Entry 3H1H (X-ray diffraction, 3.16 A resolution); this record covers chains P and S of the 20 polymer chains in the assembly.

== Chain P ==
Molecule: Cytochrome b
Source organism: Gallus gallus
Notes: EC 1.10.2.2
UniProtKB: P18946 (CYB_CHICK); numbering as in UniProt (aligned over 1-380)
Amino-acid sequence (380 residues; row label = number of the first residue in the row):
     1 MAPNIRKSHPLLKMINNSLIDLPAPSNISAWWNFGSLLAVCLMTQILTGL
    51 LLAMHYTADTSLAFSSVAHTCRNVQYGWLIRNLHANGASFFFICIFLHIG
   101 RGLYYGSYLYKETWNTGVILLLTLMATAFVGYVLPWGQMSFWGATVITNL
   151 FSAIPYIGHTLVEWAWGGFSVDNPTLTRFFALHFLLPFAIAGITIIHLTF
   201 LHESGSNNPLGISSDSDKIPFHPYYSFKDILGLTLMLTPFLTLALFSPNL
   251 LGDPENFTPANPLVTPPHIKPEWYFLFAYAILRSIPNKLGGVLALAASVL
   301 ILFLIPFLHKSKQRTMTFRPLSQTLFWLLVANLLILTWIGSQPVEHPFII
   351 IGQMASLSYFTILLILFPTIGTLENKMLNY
Not modelled in the structure: 1
Swiss-Prot annotation at these positions:
  - binding site (heme b): His84, His98, His183, His197
  - binding site (a ubiquinone): His202
Metal / ion sites: heme Fe site 1: His84, His183; heme Fe site 2: His98, His197
Ligand contacts:
  - heme (HEM), molecule 1: Trp32, Phe34, Gly35, Ser36, Leu38, Ala39, Phe91, Ile95, His98, Ile99, Arg101, Ser107, Tyr108, Tyr110, Thr113, Trp114, Gly117, Val118, Leu120, Leu121, Ile190, Thr194, His197, Leu198, Leu201, Ser206, Asn207
  - heme (HEM), molecule 2: Leu42, Gln45, Ile46, Gly49, Leu50, Leu52, Ala53, Tyr56, Val67, Arg81, His84, Ala85, Ala88, Leu124, Thr127, Ala128, Gly131, Tyr132, Leu134, Pro135, Phe180, His183, Phe184, Pro187, Ile190, Tyr274
  - UQ (Coenzyme Q10, (2Z,6E,10Z,14E,18E,22E,26Z)-isomer): Ser18, Leu19, Leu22, Pro23, Ala24, Ile28, Ser36, Ala39, Leu198, Leu201, His202, Ser206, Phe221, Tyr225, Asp229

== Chain S ==
Molecule: Ubiquinol-cytochrome C reductase complex 14 kDa protein
Source organism: Gallus gallus
Notes: EC 1.10.2.2
Amino-acid sequence (110 residues; row label = number of the first residue in the row):
     1 AARATVAGGGRLMDRIRKWYYNAAGFNKYGLMRDDTLYEDDDVKEALKRL
    51 PEDLYNERMFRIKRALDLSLKHRILPKEQWVKYEEDKPYLEPYLKEVIRE
   101 RLEREAWNKK
Not modelled in the structure: 1-9

== Interface between chain P and chain S ==
Pairs across the interface (46; chain P residue first):
  Ser26(P) with Leu70(S)
  Asn27(P) with Leu66(S); Ser69(S), hydrogen bond; Leu70(S)
  Leu109(P) with Tyr38(S), hydrophobic
  Asn208(P) with Leu66(S)
  Pro209(P) with Ser69(S)
  Leu210(P) with Ala65(S); Leu66(S); Ser69(S)
  Ile212(P) with Asp35(S); Ile62(S), hydrophobic
  Ser213(P) with Glu39(S); Ile62(S); Leu66(S)
  Ser214(P) with Leu66(S)
  Ser216(P) with Met59(S); Lys63(S), hydrogen bond (backbone-side chain); Leu66(S)
  Asp217(P) with Lys63(S), salt bridge
  Lys312(P) with Leu37(S); Tyr38(S), hydrogen bond (backbone-backbone)
  Gln313(P) with Thr36(S), hydrogen bond
  Thr317(P) with Ala24(S)
  Phe318(P) with Tyr20(S), hydrogen bond (backbone-side chain); Ala24(S); Phe26(S), hydrophobic; Tyr29(S), hydrophobic; Thr36(S)
  Arg319(P) with Tyr20(S)
  Pro320(P) with Tyr20(S)
  Glu374(P) with Tyr20(S), hydrogen bond
  Lys376(P) with Arg17(S), hydrogen bond (backbone-side chain)
  Met377(P) with Ile16(S), hydrophobic; Arg17(S); Trp19(S), hydrophobic; Tyr20(S), hydrophobic
  Leu378(P) with Tyr20(S), hydrophobic; Phe26(S), hydrophobic; Arg33(S), hydrogen bond (backbone-side chain)
  Asn379(P) with Arg17(S); Arg33(S), hydrogen bond (backbone-side chain); Glu91(S)
  Tyr380(P) with Arg33(S), hydrogen bond; Asp34(S), hydrogen bond; Leu37(S)
Also at the interface, not in a pair above, chain P (24 interface residues in all): Arg314
Also at the interface, not in a pair above, chain S (25 interface residues in all): Ala23, Gly25, Leu31

== Summary ==
24 residues of chain P and 25 residues of chain S are in contact, with 11 hydrogen bonds and 1 salt bridge.
Polar contacts include Asp217(P)-Lys63(S), Asn27(P)-Ser69(S) and Ser216(P)-Lys63(S). Chain P binds heme and
compound UQ.
Chain P is Cytochrome b and chain S is Ubiquinol-cytochrome C reductase complex 14 kDa protein, both from
Gallus gallus; the structure, Cytochrome bc1 complex from chicken, was determined by X-ray diffraction
together with 3H1I and 3H1J from the same study.
